3P8Y - chains A and B; structure by X-ray diffraction, 1.80 A resolution.

Chain A (and B):
Protein: AsnS-like asparaginyl-tRNA synthetase related protein
From: Pyrococcus abyssi
Notes: chain B of this document is another copy of the same molecule, construct and numbering; everything in this record applies to it too
UniProt: Q9V228 (Q9V228_PYRAB); residue numbers follow UniProt; this construct covers 1-294
Sequence (294 residues; row label = number of the first residue in the row):
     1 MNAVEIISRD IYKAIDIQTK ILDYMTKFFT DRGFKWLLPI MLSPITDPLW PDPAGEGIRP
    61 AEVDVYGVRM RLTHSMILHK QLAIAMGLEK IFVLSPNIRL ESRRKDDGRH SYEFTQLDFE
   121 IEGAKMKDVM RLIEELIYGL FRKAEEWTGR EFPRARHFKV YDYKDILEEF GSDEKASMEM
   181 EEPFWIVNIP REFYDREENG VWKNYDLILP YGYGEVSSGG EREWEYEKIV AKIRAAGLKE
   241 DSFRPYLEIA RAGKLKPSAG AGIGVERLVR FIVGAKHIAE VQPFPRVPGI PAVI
Small-molecule neighbours: asparagine (ASN): Asp47, Ser75, Ile77, Lys80, Arg99, Gln116, Asp118, Tyr194, Asp195, Ser218, Gly219, Gly220, Arg222, Gly260, Ala261, Gly262
From the paper describing this entry:
  - binding site for asparagine: Tyr194, Arg222
  - catalytic residues: Arg109 (proposed by the authors, not directly observed)

Interface between chain A and chain B:
Pairs across the interface - 120 pairs, chain A then chain B:
  Ala3(A) - Pro245(B)
  Ala3(A) - Glu248(B)
  Ala3(A) - Ile249(B)  hydrophobic
  Ile6(A) - Met86(B)
  Ile7(A) - Met86(B)
  Ile7(A) - Ile249(B)  hydrophobic
  Ile7(A) - Lys254(B)
  Arg9(A) - Met86(B)
  Ile11(A) - Met86(B)  hydrophobic
  Tyr12(A) - Lys35(B)  hydrogen bond
  Tyr12(A) - Gly87(B)
  Tyr12(A) - Glu89(B)  hydrogen bond
  Ile15(A) - Lys35(B)
  Ile15(A) - Leu37(B)  hydrophobic
  Asp16(A) - Lys35(B)
  Gln18(A) - Trp36(B)  hydrogen bond (side chain-backbone)
  Gln18(A) - Leu37(B)
  Gln18(A) - Leu38(B)
  Thr19(A) - Thr30(B)
  Thr19(A) - Phe34(B)
  Thr19(A) - Lys35(B)
  Thr19(A) - Trp36(B)  hydrogen bond (side chain-backbone)
  Leu22(A) - Trp36(B)  hydrophobic
  Leu22(A) - Leu38(B)  hydrophobic
  Asp23(A) - Trp36(B)
  Thr26(A) - Trp36(B)
  Phe34(A) - Thr19(B)
  Lys35(A) - Tyr12(B)  hydrogen bond
  Lys35(A) - Ile15(B)
  Lys35(A) - Asp16(B)
  Lys35(A) - Thr19(B)
  Trp36(A) - Gln18(B)  hydrogen bond (backbone-side chain)
  Trp36(A) - Thr19(B)  hydrogen bond (backbone-side chain)
  Trp36(A) - Leu22(B)  hydrophobic
  Trp36(A) - Asp23(B)
  Trp36(A) - Thr26(B)
  Trp36(A) - Leu94(B)  hydrophobic
  Leu37(A) - Ile15(B)  hydrophobic
  Leu37(A) - Gln18(B)
  Leu38(A) - Gln18(B)
  Leu38(A) - Leu22(B)  hydrophobic
  Leu38(A) - Glu266(B)
  Pro39(A) - Pro96(B)  hydrophobic
  Ile40(A) - Glu113(B)
  Ile40(A) - Arg286(B)
  Met41(A) - Met41(B)  hydrophobic
  Met41(A) - Glu113(B)  hydrogen bond (backbone-side chain)
  Leu42(A) - Ile98(B)  hydrophobic
  Leu42(A) - Glu113(B)  hydrogen bond (backbone-side chain)
  Leu42(A) - Arg286(B)  hydrogen bond (backbone-side chain)
  Ser43(A) - Ile294(B)  hydrogen bond (side chain-backbone)
  Pro44(A) - Ala292(B)
  Pro44(A) - Val293(B)
  Ala61(A) - Val63(B)  hydrophobic
  Glu62(A) - Val63(B)
  Val63(A) - Ala61(B)  hydrophobic
  Val63(A) - Glu62(B)
  Val63(A) - Leu72(B)  hydrophobic
  Asp64(A) - Leu100(B)
  Val65(A) - Tyr112(B)
  Val65(A) - Pro291(B)
  Tyr66(A) - Leu100(B)
  Tyr66(A) - Glu101(B)  hydrogen bond (side chain-backbone)
  Tyr66(A) - Tyr112(B)
  Tyr66(A) - Pro288(B)
  Tyr66(A) - Gly289(B)  hydrogen bond (side chain-backbone)
  Tyr66(A) - Ile290(B)
  Tyr66(A) - Pro291(B)
  Val68(A) - Pro291(B)  hydrophobic
  Met70(A) - Pro291(B)  hydrophobic
  Met70(A) - Ala292(B)
  Leu72(A) - Leu72(B)  hydrophobic
  His79(A) - Phe284(B)
  His79(A) - Ile294(B)  hydrogen bond (side chain-backbone)
  Leu82(A) - Phe284(B)  hydrophobic
  Met86(A) - Ile6(B)
  Met86(A) - Ile7(B)
  Met86(A) - Arg9(B)
  Met86(A) - Ile11(B)  hydrophobic
  Met86(A) - Pro283(B)
  Gly87(A) - Tyr12(B)
  Leu88(A) - Tyr12(B)  hydrophobic
  Glu89(A) - Tyr12(B)  hydrogen bond
  Leu94(A) - Trp36(B)  hydrophobic
  Pro96(A) - Pro39(B)  hydrophobic
  Ile98(A) - Leu42(B)  hydrophobic
  Leu100(A) - Tyr66(B)
  Glu101(A) - Tyr66(B)  hydrogen bond (backbone-side chain)
  Tyr112(A) - Val65(B)  hydrophobic
  Tyr112(A) - Tyr66(B)  hydrophobic
  Tyr112(A) - Met70(B)
  Glu113(A) - Ile40(B)
  Glu113(A) - Met41(B)  hydrogen bond (side chain-backbone)
  Glu113(A) - Leu42(B)  hydrogen bond (side chain-backbone)
  Thr115(A) - Pro39(B)
  Pro245(A) - Ala3(B)
  Pro245(A) - Val293(B)
  Pro245(A) - Ile294(B)  hydrophobic
  Ile249(A) - Ala3(B)  hydrophobic
  Ile249(A) - Ile7(B)  hydrophobic
  Glu266(A) - Leu38(B)
  Pro283(A) - Met86(B)
  Phe284(A) - His79(B)
  Phe284(A) - Leu82(B)  hydrophobic
  Arg286(A) - Ile40(B)
  Arg286(A) - Leu42(B)  hydrogen bond (side chain-backbone)
  Pro288(A) - Tyr66(B)
  Gly289(A) - Tyr66(B)  hydrogen bond (backbone-side chain)
  Ile290(A) - Tyr66(B)
  Pro291(A) - Val65(B)
  Pro291(A) - Tyr66(B)
  Pro291(A) - Val68(B)  hydrophobic
  Pro291(A) - Met70(B)  hydrophobic
  Ala292(A) - Pro44(B)
  Ala292(A) - Met70(B)
  Val293(A) - Pro44(B)
  Val293(A) - Pro245(B)
  Ile294(A) - Ser43(B)  hydrogen bond (backbone-side chain)
  Ile294(A) - His79(B)  hydrogen bond (backbone-side chain)
  Ile294(A) - Pro245(B)  hydrophobic
Also at the interface, not in a pair above, chain A (69 interface residues in all): Val4, Thr30, Ala83, Ala85, Arg99, Glu248, Ala252, Lys254, Val265
Also at the interface, not in a pair above, chain B (70 interface residues in all): Val4, Ser8, Asp64, Ala83, Ala85, Leu88, Arg99, Thr115, Ala252, Val265

In short:
The interface between chain A and chain B involves 69 residues on one side and 70 on the other, with 22
hydrogen bonds. Polar contacts include Tyr12(A)-Lys35(B), Tyr12(A)-Glu89(B) and Gln18(A)-Trp36(B). Ligands of
chain A: asparagine. The paper reports the catalytic residue Arg109(A); a binding site for asparagine at
Tyr194(A) and Arg222(A).
Chain A and chain B are both AsnS-like asparaginyl-tRNA synthetase related protein (Pyrococcus abyssi); the
structure, Crystal structure of the archaeal asparagine synthetase A complexed with L-Asparagine, was
determined by X-ray diffraction, deposited together with 3P8T, 3REU, 3REX and 3RL6.
